Entry 6L1F (X-ray diffraction, 1.90 A resolution); this record covers chains A and B.

== Chain A ==
Name: the K142me1 DNMT1 peptide
UniProtKB: P26358 (DNMT1_HUMAN); numbering as in UniProt (aligned over 140-145)
Chain sequence (6 residues; numbered 140 to 145; the number before each row is that of its first residue):
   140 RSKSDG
Modified / non-standard residues: Lys-142 (N-methyl-lysine; MLZ)
UniProt features mapped onto this chain:
  - modified residue: Ser-141 (Phosphoserine), Lys-142 (N6-methyllysine), Ser-143 (Phosphoserine)
Reported in the primary citation:
  - post-translational modification sites: Lys-142

== Chain B ==
Name: PHD finger protein 20-like protein 1
Source organism: Homo sapiens
UniProtKB: A8MW92 (P20L1_HUMAN); residues 5-70 here = UniProt positions 5-70
Chain sequence (70 residues; numbered 1 to 70; the number before each row is that of its first residue):
     1 GSHMPPNRPG ITFEIGARLE ALDYLQKWYP SRIEKIDYEE GKMLVHFERW SHRYDEWIYW
    61 DSNRLRPLER
Unresolved in the structure: 1-2, 70
Differences from the reference sequence: expression tag (1-4)
Reported in the primary citation:
  - conformationally variable residues (side-chain flip): Asp-23, Tyr-24, Tyr-29, Trp-50
  - contacts within the chain: Asp-23/Tyr-29 (water-mediated contact)

== How chain A and chain B interact ==
Contacting residue pairs (11; chain A residue first):
  Arg-140(A) / Arg-49(B)  hydrogen bond (side chain-backbone)
  Arg-140(A) / Trp-50(B)
  Arg-140(A) / Tyr-54(B)
  Ser-141(A) / Tyr-54(B)
  Lys-142(A) / Asp-23(B)
  Lys-142(A) / Tyr-24(B)  hydrogen bond (backbone-side chain)
  Lys-142(A) / Leu-25(B)
  Lys-142(A) / Tyr-29(B)
  Lys-142(A) / Phe-47(B)
  Lys-142(A) / Trp-50(B)
  Lys-142(A) / Tyr-54(B)
Interface residues without a listed pair, chain B (9 interface residues in all): Arg-53
Interface features reported in the paper:
  - residue pairs: Arg-140(A)/Arg-49(B) (hydrogen bond), Arg-140(A)/Tyr-54(B), Lys-142(A)/Asp-23(B) (hydrogen bond), Tyr-24(B)/Lys-142(A), Tyr-29(B)/Lys-142(A), Phe-47(B)/Lys-142(A), Trp-50(B)/Lys-142(A), Trp-50(B)/Arg-140(A), Tyr-54(B)/Lys-142(A), Glu-56(B)/Lys-142(A) (water-mediated contact)

== Overview ==
3 residues of chain A face 9 of chain B across their interface, with 2 hydrogen bonds. Polar pairs include
Arg-140(A)/Arg-49(B) and Lys-142(A)/Tyr-24(B). The paper describes hydrogen bonds between Arg-140(A) and
Arg-49(B) and Lys-142(A) and Asp-23(B); contacts between Arg-140(A) and Tyr-54(B), Tyr-24(B) and Lys-142(A)
and Tyr-29(B) and Lys-142(A) among others; a water-mediated contact between Glu-56(B) and Lys-142(A). From the
paper: a modification site at Lys-142(A); conformational variability at Asp-23(B), Tyr-24(B) and Tyr-29(B)
among others.
Chain A is the K142me1 DNMT1 peptide and chain B is PHD finger protein 20-like protein 1 (Homo sapiens); the
structure, Crystal structure of PHF20L1 Tudor1 in complex with K142me1 DNMT1, was determined by X-ray
diffraction (same publication as 6L0X, 6L10, 6L1C, 6L1I and 6L1P).
